PDB entry 3DWU | electron microscopy, 12.60 A resolution (very low resolution: no residue pairs are listed; an interface is given only as per-side residue counts) | chain A

[Chain A]
Name: Elongation factor Tu-B
Organism: Thermus thermophilus HB8
Notes: fragment: Switch I region:
UniProt: P60339 (EFTU2_THET8); residues 20-65 here correspond to UniProt positions 21-66 (UniProt number = residue number + 1)
Sequence (46 residues; each row starts with the number of its first residue):
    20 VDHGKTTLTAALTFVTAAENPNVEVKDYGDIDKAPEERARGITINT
Curated features (UniProtKB/Swiss-Prot):
  - region: Gly60 to Asn64 (G2)
  - binding site (Mg(2+)): Thr25

[Overview]
UniProt lists Mg2+-binding residue Thr25.
Chain A is Elongation factor Tu-B (Thermus thermophilus HB8); the structure, Transition-state model
conformation of the switch I region fitted into the cryo-EM map of the eEF2.80S.AlF4.GDP ..., was determined
by electron microscopy (same publication as 3DNY).
